Entry 4UEH (X-ray diffraction, 1.16 A resolution); this record covers chains H and I of the 3 polymer chains in the assembly.

Chain H:
Molecule: Thrombin heavy chain
From: Homo sapiens
Notes: EC 3.4.21.5; fragment: thrombin heavy chain
Reference sequence: P00734 (THRB_HUMAN); the construct lacks a stretch of the UniProt sequence and is renumbered around it, so the offset changes along the chain: 16-36 = UniProt 364-384; 37-60 = UniProt 386-409; 61-77 = UniProt 419-435; 78-97 = UniProt 437-456; 7 more segments
Chain sequence (258 residues; row label = number of the first residue in the row; note: 1 number in that range is skipped by the numbering (no residue carries it; nothing is unmodelled there); a row labelled like 60A-60I holds insertion residues (60A, then the next letters in order)):
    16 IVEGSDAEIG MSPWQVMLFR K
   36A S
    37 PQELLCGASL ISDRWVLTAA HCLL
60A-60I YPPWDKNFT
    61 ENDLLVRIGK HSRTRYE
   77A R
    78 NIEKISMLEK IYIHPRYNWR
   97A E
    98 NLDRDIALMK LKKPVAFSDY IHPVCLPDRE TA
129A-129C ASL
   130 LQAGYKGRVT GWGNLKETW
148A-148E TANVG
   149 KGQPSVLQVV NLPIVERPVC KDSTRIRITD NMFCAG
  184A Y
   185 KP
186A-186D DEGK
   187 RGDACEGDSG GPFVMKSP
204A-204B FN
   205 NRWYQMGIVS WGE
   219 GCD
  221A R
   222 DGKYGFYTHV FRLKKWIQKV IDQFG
Disordered / not traced: 148A-148E, 149
UniProt features mapped onto this chain:
  - region: Ala-183 to Val-200 (High affinity receptor-binding region which is also known as the TP508 peptide)
  - active site (Charge relay system): His-57, Asp-102, Ser-195
  - glycosylation: Asn-60G (N-linked (GlcNAc...) (complex) asparagine)
Cystine bridges: Cys-42/Cys-58, Cys-168/Cys-182, Cys-191/Cys-220
Covalently attached groups: N-acetylglucosamine (NAG) linked to Asn-60G
Bound ions: Na+ site 1: Lys-169, Thr-172; Na+ site 2: Arg-221A, Lys-224
Small-molecule neighbours: benzamidine (BEN): Asp-189, Ala-190, Cys-191, Glu-192, Ser-195, Val-213, Ser-214, Trp-215, Gly-216, Gly-219, Cys-220, Gly-226

Chain I:
Molecule: Hirudin variant-2
Reference sequence: P09945 (HIRV2_HIRME); residues 517-528 here correspond to UniProt positions 61-72 (UniProt number = residue number - 456)
Chain sequence (12 residues; row label = number of the first residue in the row):
   517 GDFEEIPEEY LQ
Disordered / not traced: 517-518
Modified residues: Tyr-526 (o-sulfo-l-tyrosine; TYS)
UniProt features mapped onto this chain:
  - region: Asp-518 to Gln-528 (Interaction with fibrinogen-binding exosite of thrombin)
  - modified residue: Tyr-526 (Sulfotyrosine)

Interface between chain H and chain I:
Residue-residue contacts (23):
  Phe-34(H) with Phe-519(I), hydrophobic
  Lys-36(H) with Leu-527(I)
  Gln-38(H) with Phe-519(I)
  Glu-39(H) with Phe-519(I)
  Leu-40(H) with Phe-519(I)
  Leu-65(H) with Ile-522(I), hydrophobic; Tyr-526(I); Leu-527(I), hydrophobic
  Arg-67(H) with Ile-522(I)
  Arg-73(H) with Phe-519(I)
  Thr-74(H) with Phe-519(I); Glu-520(I), hydrogen bond (backbone-backbone)
  Arg-75(H) with Glu-520(I)
  Tyr-76(H) with Glu-520(I), hydrogen bond (backbone-side chain); Glu-521(I); Pro-523(I); Tyr-526(I)
  Glu-80(H) with Tyr-526(I)
  Lys-81(H) with Tyr-526(I)
  Ile-82(H) with Tyr-526(I)
  Met-84(H) with Glu-525(I); Tyr-526(I); Gln-528(I)
Other interface residues (no listed pair), chain H (16 interface residues in all): Met-32

Overview:
The interface between chain H and chain I involves 16 residues on one side and 9 on the other; the contacts
include 2 hydrogen bonds. Polar pairs include Tyr-76(H)/Glu-520(I) and Thr-74(H)/Glu-520(I). Bound to chain H:
benzamidine. N-acetylglucosamine is covalently linked to Asn-60G(H).
Chain H is Thrombin heavy chain (Homo sapiens) and chain I is Hirudin variant-2; the structure, Thrombin in
complex with benzamidine, was determined by X-ray diffraction, deposited together with 4UD9, 4UDW, 4UE7, 5AF9,
5AFY, 5AFZ and 5AHG.
